PDB entry 1PH6 | X-ray diffraction, 2.10 A resolution | chains G and A of the 5 polymer chains in the assembly

[Chain G]
Molecule: 13-nt DNA strand
Sequence (13 nucleotides; row label = number of the first residue in the row):
     1 GGGGTTTTGGGGT
Not modelled in the structure: 13

[Chain A]
Name: Telomere-binding protein alpha subunit
Organism: Sterkiella nova
UniProtKB: P29549 (TEBA_OXYNO); numbering as in UniProt (aligned over 35-495)
Chain sequence (461 residues; each row starts with the number of its first residue):
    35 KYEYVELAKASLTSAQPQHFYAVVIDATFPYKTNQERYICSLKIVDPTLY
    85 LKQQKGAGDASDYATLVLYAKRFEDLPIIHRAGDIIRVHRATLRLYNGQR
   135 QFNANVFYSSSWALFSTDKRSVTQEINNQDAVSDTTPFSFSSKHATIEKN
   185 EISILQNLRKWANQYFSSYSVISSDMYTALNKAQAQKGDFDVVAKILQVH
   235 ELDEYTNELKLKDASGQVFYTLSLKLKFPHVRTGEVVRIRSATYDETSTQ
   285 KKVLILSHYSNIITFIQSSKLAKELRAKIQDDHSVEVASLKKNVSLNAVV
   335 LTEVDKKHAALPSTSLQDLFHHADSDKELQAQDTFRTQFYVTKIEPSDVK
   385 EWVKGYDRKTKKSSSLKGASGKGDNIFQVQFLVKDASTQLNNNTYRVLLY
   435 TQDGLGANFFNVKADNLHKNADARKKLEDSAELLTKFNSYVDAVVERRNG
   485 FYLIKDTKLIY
Not modelled in the structure: 88-92, 402-405
Curated features (UniProtKB/Swiss-Prot):
  - natural variant: Ala311 (A311S: In S version), Asp456 (D456E: In S version)
What the authors report for this chain:
  - binding site for the 11-nt DNA strand: Thr240

[Interface between chain G and chain A]
Pairs across the interface (7):
  DG3(G) - Lys105(A)  hydrogen bond to the phosphate
  DG4(G) - Lys105(A)  salt bridge to the phosphate
  DG4(G) - Phe141(A)  phosphate contact
  DG4(G) - Tyr142(A)  hydrogen bond to the base
  DT5(G) - Asn139(A)  hydrogen bond to the phosphate
  DT5(G) - Tyr142(A)  sugar contact
  DT7(G) - Tyr142(A)  base contact

[Summary]
Chain G and chain A each contribute 4 residues to their interface, with 3 hydrogen bonds and 1 salt bridge.
Polar contacts include DG4(G)-Tyr142(A), DG3(G)-Lys105(A) and DT5(G)-Asn139(A). The paper reports a binding
site for the 11-nt DNA strand at Thr240(A).
Chain G is a 13-nt DNA strand and chain A is Telomere-binding protein alpha subunit (Sterkiella nova); the
structure, Crystal Structure of THE OXYTRICHA NOVA TELOMERE END-BINDING PROTEIN COMPLEXED WITH NONCOGNATE
SSDNA GGGGTTTTGTGG, was determined by X-ray diffraction, deposited together with 1PA6, 1PH1, 1PH2, 1PH3, 1PH5,
1PH7 and 3 further entries.
